PDB entry 7MJ7 | X-ray diffraction, 1.60 A resolution | chains A and B of the 3 polymer chains in the assembly

Chain A:
Molecule: MHC class I antigen
Source organism: Homo sapiens
UniProtKB: Q861F7 (Q861F7_HUMAN); residues 2-277 here correspond to UniProt positions 1-276 (UniProt number = residue number - 1)
Sequence (277 residues; each row starts with the number of its first residue):
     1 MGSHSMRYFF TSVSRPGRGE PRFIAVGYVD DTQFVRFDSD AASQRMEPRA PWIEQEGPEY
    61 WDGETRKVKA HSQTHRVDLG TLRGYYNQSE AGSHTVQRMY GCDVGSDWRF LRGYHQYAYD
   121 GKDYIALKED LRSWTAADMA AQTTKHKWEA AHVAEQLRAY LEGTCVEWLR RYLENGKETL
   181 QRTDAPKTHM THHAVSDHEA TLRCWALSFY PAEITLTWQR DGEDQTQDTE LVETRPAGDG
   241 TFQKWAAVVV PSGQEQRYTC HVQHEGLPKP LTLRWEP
Disordered / not traced: 1, 277
Construct notes: initiating methionine (1)
Cystine bridges: Cys102-Cys165, Cys204-Cys260

Chain B:
Molecule: Beta-2-microglobulin
Source organism: Homo sapiens
UniProtKB: P61769 (B2MG_HUMAN); residues 2-100 here correspond to UniProt positions 21-119 (UniProt number = residue number + 19)
Sequence (100 residues; row label = number of the first residue in the row):
     1 MIQRTPKIQV YSRHPAENGK SNFLNCYVSG FHPSDIEVDL LKNGERIEKV EHSDLSFSKD
    61 WSFYLLYYTE FTPTEKDEYA CRVNHVTLSQ PKIVKWDRDM
Disordered / not traced: 1-2
Construct notes: initiating methionine (1)
Cystine bridges: Cys26-Cys81
Swiss-Prot annotation at these positions:
  - modified residue: Gln3 (Pyrrolidone carboxylic acid)
  - glycosylation: Ile2 (N-linked (Glc) (glycation) isoleucine), Lys20 (N-linked (Glc) (glycation) lysine), Lys42 (N-linked (Glc) (glycation) lysine), Lys49 (N-linked (Glc) (glycation) lysine), Lys59 (N-linked (Glc) (glycation) lysine), Lys92 (N-linked (Glc) (glycation) lysine), Lys95 (N-linked (Glc) (glycation) lysine)

How chain A and chain B interact:
Residue-residue contacts (54; chain A residue first):
  Phe9(A) with Ser56(B); Phe57(B)
  Phe10(A) with Phe57(B)
  Thr11(A) with Leu55(B); Phe57(B); Phe63(B)
  Val13(A) with Ser34(B)
  Ile24(A) with Leu55(B), hydrophobic
  Val26(A) with Asp54(B); Leu55(B)
  Tyr28(A) with Ser56(B); Tyr64(B)
  Gln33(A) with Asp54(B), hydrogen bond
  Arg36(A) with Asp54(B), salt bridge
  Arg49(A) with Asp54(B), salt bridge
  Gln97(A) with His32(B), hydrogen bond; Phe57(B); Trp61(B), hydrogen bond (side chain-backbone); Phe63(B)
  Arg98(A) with Phe57(B)
  Gln116(A) with Trp61(B)
  Tyr117(A) with Trp61(B)
  Ala118(A) with Trp61(B), hydrophobic
  Asp120(A) with Gln3(B), hydrogen bond (backbone-side chain); His32(B)
  Gly121(A) with Gln3(B); Arg4(B), hydrogen bond (backbone-side chain); His32(B), hydrogen bond (backbone-side chain); Asp60(B); Trp61(B)
  Asp123(A) with Trp61(B), hydrogen bond
  His193(A) with Asp99(B), salt bridge
  Arg203(A) with Asp99(B), hydrogen bond (side chain-backbone)
  Trp205(A) with Asp99(B); Met100(B)
  Val232(A) with Gln9(B)
  Glu233(A) with Gln9(B), hydrogen bond (backbone-side chain)
  Thr234(A) with Tyr27(B)
  Arg235(A) with Gln9(B), hydrogen bond; Tyr11(B); Tyr27(B); Met100(B), hydrogen bond (side chain-backbone)
  Pro236(A) with Tyr11(B), hydrogen bond (backbone-side chain); Asn25(B); Tyr27(B)
  Ala237(A) with Arg13(B), hydrogen bond (backbone-side chain); Asn25(B), hydrogen bond (backbone-side chain)
  Gly238(A) with Arg13(B), hydrogen bond (backbone-side chain); Leu66(B)
  Asp239(A) with Arg13(B)
  Gln243(A) with Tyr11(B); Ser12(B); Arg13(B), hydrogen bond (side chain-backbone)
  Trp245(A) with Met100(B), hydrogen bond (side chain-backbone)
Also at the interface, not in a pair above, chain A (35 interface residues in all): Thr95, Met99, Lys122, Leu207
Also at the interface, not in a pair above, chain B (23 interface residues in all): His14, Pro15

In short:
35 residues of chain A and 23 residues of chain B are in contact, with 17 hydrogen bonds and 3 salt bridges.
Polar contacts include Arg36(A)-Asp54(B), Arg49(A)-Asp54(B) and His193(A)-Asp99(B).
Here chain A is MHC class I antigen and chain B is Beta-2-microglobulin, both from Homo sapiens. Entry 7MJ7
(HLA-A*02:01 bound to Neuroblastoma Derived IGFBPL1 peptide) was determined by X-ray diffraction, deposited
together with 7MJ6, 7MJ8, 7MJ9 and 7MJA.
